9BEB - chains C and D of the 6 polymer chains in the assembly; structure by X-ray diffraction, 1.85 A resolution.

== Chain C (and D) ==
Name: Molybdenum-pterin binding domain-containing protein
Organism: Eubacterium limosum
Notes: chain D of this document is another copy of the same molecule, construct and numbering; everything in this record applies to it too
Reference sequence: A0A0U3FVB3 (A0A0U3FVB3_EUBLI); residue numbers follow UniProt; this construct covers 1-70
Amino-acid sequence (78 residues; numbered 1 to 78; the number before each row is that of its first residue):
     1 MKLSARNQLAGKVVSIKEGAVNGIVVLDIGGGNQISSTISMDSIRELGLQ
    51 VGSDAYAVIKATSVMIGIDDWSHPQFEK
Not modelled in the structure: 71-78 (chain D: 70-78)
Construct notes: expression tag (71-78)
Small-molecule neighbours:
  - tungstate(VI)ion (WO4), molecule 1: Ser4, Ala5, Arg6, Ile59, Lys60, Ala61, Thr62
  - tungstate(VI)ion (WO4), molecule 2: Gly19, Ala20, Val21, Asn22
  - tungstate(VI)ion (WO4), molecule 3: Thr38, Ile39, Ser40, Ser43
From the paper describing this entry:
  - binding site for tungstate(VI)ion: Ser4, Arg6, Ala20, Val21, Asn22, Ser40, Lys60, Ala61

== How chain C and chain D interact ==
Residue-residue contacts - 72 pairs, chain C then chain D:
  Arg6(C) - Ser36(D)
  Asn7(C) - Gln34(D)
  Asn7(C) - Ile35(D)
  Asn7(C) - Ser36(D)  hydrogen bond (side chain-backbone)
  Leu9(C) - Asn33(D)
  Leu9(C) - Gln34(D)
  Ile29(C) - Ile29(D)  hydrophobic
  Ile29(C) - Asn33(D)  hydrogen bond (backbone-side chain)
  Gly31(C) - Gly31(D)
  Asn33(C) - Leu9(D)
  Asn33(C) - Ile29(D)  hydrogen bond (side chain-backbone)
  Gln34(C) - Asn7(D)
  Gln34(C) - Leu9(D)
  Ile35(C) - Asn7(D)
  Ile35(C) - Leu9(D)  hydrophobic
  Ile35(C) - Val64(D)  hydrophobic
  Ser36(C) - Arg6(D)
  Ser36(C) - Asn7(D)  hydrogen bond (backbone-side chain)
  Ser36(C) - Ala61(D)
  Ser36(C) - Val64(D)
  Ser37(C) - Ala61(D)
  Ser37(C) - Val64(D)  hydrogen bond (side chain-backbone)
  Ser37(C) - Met65(D)
  Ser37(C) - Ile66(D)
  Thr38(C) - Ala61(D)  hydrogen bond (backbone-backbone)
  Thr38(C) - Thr62(D)
  Ile39(C) - Val64(D)
  Ile39(C) - Ile66(D)  hydrophobic
  Leu47(C) - Ile66(D)
  Leu47(C) - Ile68(D)
  Leu49(C) - Ile66(D)  hydrophobic
  Leu49(C) - Ile68(D)  hydrophobic
  Ala55(C) - Ile66(D)  hydrophobic
  Ala55(C) - Gly67(D)
  Tyr56(C) - Met65(D)
  Tyr56(C) - Ile66(D)
  Tyr56(C) - Gly67(D)  hydrogen bond (backbone-backbone)
  Tyr56(C) - Asp69(D)  hydrogen bond
  Ala57(C) - Met65(D)
  Val58(C) - Val64(D)
  Val58(C) - Met65(D)  hydrogen bond (backbone-backbone)
  Ile59(C) - Ile59(D)  hydrophobic
  Ile59(C) - Val64(D)  hydrophobic
  Ala61(C) - Ser36(D)
  Ala61(C) - Ser37(D)
  Ala61(C) - Thr38(D)  hydrogen bond (backbone-backbone)
  Thr62(C) - Thr38(D)
  Ser63(C) - Val58(D)
  Ser63(C) - Ile59(D)
  Ser63(C) - Ser63(D)
  Val64(C) - Ile35(D)  hydrophobic
  Val64(C) - Ser36(D)
  Val64(C) - Ser37(D)  hydrogen bond (backbone-side chain)
  Val64(C) - Ile39(D)
  Val64(C) - Val58(D)
  Val64(C) - Ile59(D)  hydrophobic
  Met65(C) - Tyr56(D)
  Met65(C) - Ala57(D)
  Met65(C) - Val58(D)  hydrogen bond (backbone-backbone)
  Ile66(C) - Leu27(D)  hydrophobic
  Ile66(C) - Ser37(D)
  Ile66(C) - Ile39(D)  hydrophobic
  Ile66(C) - Leu47(D)
  Ile66(C) - Leu49(D)  hydrophobic
  Ile66(C) - Ala55(D)  hydrophobic
  Ile66(C) - Tyr56(D)
  Gly67(C) - Ala55(D)
  Gly67(C) - Tyr56(D)  hydrogen bond (backbone-backbone)
  Ile68(C) - Leu47(D)
  Ile68(C) - Leu49(D)  hydrophobic
  Asp69(C) - Tyr56(D)  hydrogen bond
  Asp70(C) - Met1(D)
Interface residues without a listed pair, chain C (33 interface residues in all): Val25, Leu27, Gly30, Asp54
Interface residues without a listed pair, chain D (33 interface residues in all): Val25, Gly30, Asp54

== Overview ==
Chain C and chain D each contribute 33 residues to their interface, with 14 hydrogen bonds. Polar pairs
include Asn7(C)-Ser36(D), Ile29(C)-Asn33(D) and Ser37(C)-Val64(D). Ligands of chain C: 3 copies of
tungstate(VI)ion. The paper reports a binding site for tungstate(VI)ion at Ser4(C), Arg6(C) and Ala20(C) among
others.
Both chains are Molybdenum-pterin binding domain-containing protein (Eubacterium limosum). Entry 9BEB
(Tungstate binding protein (Tungbindin) from Eubacterium limosum with eight Tungstates bound) was determined
by X-ray diffraction (same publication as 9BED, 9BEL, 9BEM, 9BJF and 9D2C).
